PDB entry 7M44 | X-ray diffraction, 1.90 A resolution | chains A and T of the 4 polymer chains in the assembly

# Chain A
Name: DNA polymerase lambda
Source organism: Homo sapiens
Notes: EC 2.7.7.7, 4.2.99.-; engineered mutation(s): loop1, C543A
UniProtKB: Q9UGP5 (DPOLL_HUMAN); numbering as in UniProt; present here: 242-464, 470-575
Amino-acid sequence (329 residues; numbered 242 to 575; 5 numbers in that range are skipped by the numbering (no residue carries them; nothing is unmodelled there); the number before each row is that of its first residue):
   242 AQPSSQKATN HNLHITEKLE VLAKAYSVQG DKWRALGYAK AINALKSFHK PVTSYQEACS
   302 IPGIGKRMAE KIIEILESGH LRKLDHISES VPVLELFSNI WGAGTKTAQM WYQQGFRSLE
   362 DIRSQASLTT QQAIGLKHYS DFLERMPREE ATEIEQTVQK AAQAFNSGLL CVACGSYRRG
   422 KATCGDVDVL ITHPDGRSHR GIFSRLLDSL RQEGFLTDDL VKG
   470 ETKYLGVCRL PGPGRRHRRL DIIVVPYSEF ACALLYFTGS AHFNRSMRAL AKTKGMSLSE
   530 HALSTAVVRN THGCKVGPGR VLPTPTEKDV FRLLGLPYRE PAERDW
Disordered / not traced: 242-250, 539-546
Differences from the reference sequence: conflict Lys-463 (Ser in Q9UGP5), Gly-464 (Gln in Q9UGP5), Thr-471 (Gln in Q9UGP5)
Ion coordination: Na+ site 1: Cys-300, Ile-302, Ile-305 (shared with 1 residue of chain D); Na+ site 2: Ser-339, Ile-341, Ala-344 (shared with 1 residue of chain P); Na+ site 3 near Gln-366 (its only coordinating residue here); Mg2+ site 1: Asp-427, Asp-429 (together with dTTP, pyrophosphate) (shared with 1 residue of chain P); Mg2+ site 2: Asp-427, Asp-429, Asp-490 (together with dTTP) (shared with 2 residues of chain P)
Small-molecule neighbours: pyrophosphate / dTTP: Arg-386, Gly-416, Ser-417, Arg-420, Cys-425, Gly-426, Asp-427, Asp-429, Tyr-505, Phe-506, Thr-507, Gly-508, Ser-509, Ala-510, Asn-513
What the authors report for this chain:
  - Mg2+ coordination: Asp-427

# Chain T
Molecule: 11-nt DNA strand
Sequence (11 nucleotides; numbered 1 to 11; the number before each row is that of its first residue):
     1 CGGCAGTACT G

# How chain A and chain T interact
Residue-residue contacts (25; chain A residue first):
  Trp-274(A) with DC4(T), stacking on the base
  Gln-372(A) with DT10(T), sugar contact
  Val-462(A) with DC9(T), phosphate contact; DT10(T), phosphate contact
  Lys-463(A) with DT10(T), hydrogen bond to the phosphate
  Gly-464(A) with DC9(T), phosphate contact
  Glu-470(A) with DC9(T), hydrogen bond to the phosphate
  Thr-471(A) with DA8(T), phosphate contact; DC9(T), hydrogen bond to the phosphate
  Lys-472(A) with DA8(T), sugar contact; DC9(T), hydrogen bond to the phosphate
  Tyr-505(A) with DG6(T), base contact
  Arg-514(A) with DA5(T), salt bridge to the phosphate
  Arg-517(A) with DA5(T), hydrogen bond to the base; DG6(T), hydrogen bond to the base
  Ala-518(A) with DA5(T), sugar contact
  Lys-521(A) with DC4(T), phosphate contact; DG6(T), phosphate contact
  Leu-527(A) with DG6(T), sugar contact
  Ser-528(A) with DG6(T), phosphate contact; DT7(T), sugar contact
  Glu-529(A) with DT7(T), sugar contact; DA8(T), sugar contact
  His-530(A) with DT7(T), hydrogen bond to the phosphate; DA8(T), salt bridge to the phosphate
Also at the interface, not in a pair above, chain A (20 interface residues in all): Leu-277, Leu-461, Ser-526

# In short
20 residues of chain A face 7 of chain T across their interface, with 7 hydrogen bonds, 2 salt bridges and 1
aromatic stacking contact. Polar pairs include Arg-517(A)/DA5(T), Arg-517(A)/DG6(T) and Lys-463(A)/DT10(T).
Bound to chain A: pyrophosphate / dTTP. Cys-300(A), Ile-302(A) and Ile-305(A) form the Na+ site 1. The paper
reports Mg2+ coordination by Asp-427(A).
Chain A is DNA polymerase lambda (Homo sapiens) and chain T is an 11-nt DNA strand; the structure, DNA
Polymerase Lambda, TTP:At Mg2+ Reaction State Ternary Complex, 90 sec, was determined by X-ray diffraction
together with 7M43, 7M45, 7M46, 7M47, 7M48, 7M49 and 12 further entries from the same study.
